PDB entry 7VM7 | X-ray diffraction, 1.87 A resolution | chain U

# Chain U
Protein: Urokinase-type plasminogen activator chain B
Source organism: Homo sapiens
UniProt: P00749 (UROK_HUMAN); the construct lacks a stretch of the UniProt sequence and is renumbered around it, so the offset changes along the chain: 16-37 = UniProt 179-200; 38-60 = UniProt 205-227; 63-97 = UniProt 234-268; 98-110 = UniProt 271-283; 5 more segments
Amino-acid sequence (245 residues; row label = number of the first residue in the row; note: 1 number in that range is skipped by the numbering (no residue carries it; nothing is unmodelled there); a row labelled like 37A-37D holds insertion residues (37A, then the next letters in order)):
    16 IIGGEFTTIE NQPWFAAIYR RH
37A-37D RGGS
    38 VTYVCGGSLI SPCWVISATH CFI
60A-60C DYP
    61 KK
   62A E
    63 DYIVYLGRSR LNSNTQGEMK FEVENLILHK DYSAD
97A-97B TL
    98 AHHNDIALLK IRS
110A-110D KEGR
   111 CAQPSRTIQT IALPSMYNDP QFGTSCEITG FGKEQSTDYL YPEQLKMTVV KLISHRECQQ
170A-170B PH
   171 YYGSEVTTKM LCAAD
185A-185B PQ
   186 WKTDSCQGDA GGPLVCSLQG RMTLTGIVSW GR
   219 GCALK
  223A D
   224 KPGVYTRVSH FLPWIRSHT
Construct notes: conflict Ala122 (Cys299 in P00749), Gln145 (Asn322 in P00749), Ala195 (Ser376 in P00749)
Disulfide bonds: Cys42-Cys58, Cys50-Cys111, Cys136-Cys201, Cys168-Cys182, Cys191-Cys220
Residues lining bound ligands: nafamostat (7RF; (6-carbamimidoylnaphthalen-2-yl) 4-carbamimidamidobenzoate): Val41, Cys42, His57, Cys58, Asp189, Ser190, Cys191, Gln192, Gly193, Asp194, Ala195, Val213, Ser214, Trp215, Gly216, Gly219, Cys220, Pro225, Gly226, Val227
Swiss-Prot annotation at these positions:
  - active site (Charge relay system): His57, Asp102
  - modified residue: Ser146 (Phosphoserine)

# In short
Ligands of chain U: nafamostat. UniProt lists active-site residues His57 and Asp102.
Chain U is Urokinase-type plasminogen activator chain B (Homo sapiens); the structure, Crystal structure of
inactive uPA in complex with nafamostat, was determined by X-ray diffraction together with 7VM4, 7VM5 and 7VM6
from the same study.
